8HK5 - chains D and G of the 5 polymer chains in the assembly; structure by electron microscopy, 3.00 A resolution.

# Chain D
Molecule: Guanine nucleotide-binding protein G(I)/G(S)/G(T) subunit beta-1
Organism: Rattus norvegicus
UniProt: P54311 (GBB1_RAT); residues 2-340 here = UniProt positions 2-340
Chain sequence (345 residues; row label = number of the first residue in the row; numbers below 1 keep their minus sign (Met-4 is residue -4)):
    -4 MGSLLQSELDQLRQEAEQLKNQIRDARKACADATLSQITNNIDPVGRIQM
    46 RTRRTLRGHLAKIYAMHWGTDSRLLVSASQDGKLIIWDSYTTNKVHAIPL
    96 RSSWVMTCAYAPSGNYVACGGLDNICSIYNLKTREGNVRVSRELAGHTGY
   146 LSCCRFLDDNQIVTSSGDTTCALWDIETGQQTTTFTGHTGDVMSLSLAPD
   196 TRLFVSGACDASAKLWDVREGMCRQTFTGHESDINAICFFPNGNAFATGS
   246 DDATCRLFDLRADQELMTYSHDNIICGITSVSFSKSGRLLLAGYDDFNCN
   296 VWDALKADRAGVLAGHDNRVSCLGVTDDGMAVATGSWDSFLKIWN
Unresolved in the structure: -4 to 12
Construct notes: cloning artifact (-4 to 1)
Curated features (UniProtKB/Swiss-Prot):
  - modified residue: Ser2 (N-acetylserine), His266 (Phosphohistidine)

# Chain G
Molecule: Guanine nucleotide-binding protein subunit gamma
Organism: Bos taurus
UniProt: A0A6J0WY55 (A0A6J0WY55_ODOVR); residue numbers follow UniProt; this construct covers 2-68
Chain sequence (67 residues; numbered 2 to 68; the number before each row is that of its first residue):
     2 ASNNTASIAQARKLVEQLKMEANIDRIKVSKAAADLMAYCEAHAKEDPLL
    52 TPVPASENPFREKKFFC
Unresolved in the structure: 2-15, 64-68

# Chain D / chain G interface
Pairs across the interface - 73 pairs, chain D then chain G:
  Leu14(D) with Leu19(G), hydrophobic
  Gln17(D) with Ala23(G)
  Ile18(D) with Leu19(G), hydrophobic; Ala23(G), hydrophobic; Arg27(G)
  Cys25(D) with Arg27(G); Ile28(G); Lys29(G); Val30(G), hydrogen bond (backbone-backbone)
  Ala26(D) with Val30(G), hydrophobic
  Asp27(D) with Lys29(G); Val30(G); Ser31(G), hydrogen bond
  Ala28(D) with Val30(G); Ser31(G)
  Leu30(D) with Ala34(G), hydrophobic
  Ile33(D) with Ala34(G), hydrophobic; Met38(G)
  Thr34(D) with Met38(G)
  Asn36(D) with Met38(G)
  Ile37(D) with Met38(G), hydrophobic
  Val40(D) with Leu51(G), hydrophobic
  Ile43(D) with Leu50(G)
  Arg48(D) with Phe61(G), hydrogen bond (side chain-backbone)
  Arg49(D) with Pro60(G); Phe61(G); Arg62(G); Glu63(G), hydrogen bond (side chain-backbone)
  Ser84(D) with Phe61(G)
  Tyr85(D) with Pro60(G); Phe61(G), hydrophobic
  Thr181(D) with Gln18(G)
  Gly182(D) with Gln18(G)
  Trp211(D) with Gln18(G)
  Met217(D) with Met21(G), hydrophobic
  Cys218(D) with Gln18(G); Glu22(G), hydrogen bond
  Arg219(D) with Glu22(G); Ile25(G)
  Thr221(D) with Glu22(G)
  Phe235(D) with Leu37(G), hydrophobic; Tyr40(G), hydrophobic
  Pro236(D) with Tyr40(G)
  Asp254(D) with Ala33(G)
  Arg256(D) with Arg27(G); Ile28(G), hydrogen bond (backbone-backbone); Ala33(G); Asp36(G), salt bridge
  Ala257(D) with Ile28(G)
  Asp258(D) with Arg27(G), salt bridge
  Gln259(D) with Val30(G)
  Leu261(D) with Val30(G), hydrophobic; Leu37(G), hydrophobic
  Ser279(D) with Asp48(G), hydrogen bond
  Lys280(D) with Tyr40(G); Asp48(G)
  Ser281(D) with Tyr40(G); Cys41(G); His44(G); Asp48(G), hydrogen bond
  Arg283(D) with Leu51(G)
  Leu284(D) with Leu51(G), hydrophobic
  Leu300(D) with Cys41(G), hydrophobic
  Asp323(D) with Pro49(G)
  Gly324(D) with Pro49(G); Leu50(G)
  Met325(D) with Pro49(G); Pro60(G)
  Ala326(D) with Phe61(G), hydrophobic
  Val327(D) with Leu50(G), hydrophobic
  Ile338(D) with Phe61(G), hydrophobic
  Asn340(D) with Asn59(G), hydrogen bond; Phe61(G)
Also at the interface, not in a pair above, chain D (56 interface residues in all): Lys15, Ala21, Arg22, Met45, Gln220, Asn237, Ala240, Leu252, Gly282, Val320
Also at the interface, not in a pair above, chain G (33 interface residues in all): Lys20, Asp26, Ala35, Ala45, Glu47

# Summary
56 residues of chain D and 33 residues of chain G are in contact, with 9 hydrogen bonds and 2 salt bridges.
Among the polar pairs are Arg256(D)-Asp36(G), Asp258(D)-Arg27(G) and Asp27(D)-Ser31(G).
Chain D is Guanine nucleotide-binding protein G(I)/G(S)/G(T) subunit beta-1 (Rattus norvegicus) and chain G is
Guanine nucleotide-binding protein subunit gamma (Bos taurus); the structure, C5aR1-Gi-C5a protein complex,
was determined by electron microscopy together with 8HK2 and 8HK3 from the same study.
